9D2R - chain A; structure by X-ray diffraction, 1.60 A resolution.

[Chain A]
Protein: L-threonine dehydratase biosynthetic IlvA
From: Escherichia coli
Notes: EC 4.3.1.19; fragment: Regulatory domain
Reference sequence: P04968 (ILVA_ECOLI); residue numbers follow UniProt; this construct covers 335-514
Sequence (200 residues; row label = number of the first residue in the row):
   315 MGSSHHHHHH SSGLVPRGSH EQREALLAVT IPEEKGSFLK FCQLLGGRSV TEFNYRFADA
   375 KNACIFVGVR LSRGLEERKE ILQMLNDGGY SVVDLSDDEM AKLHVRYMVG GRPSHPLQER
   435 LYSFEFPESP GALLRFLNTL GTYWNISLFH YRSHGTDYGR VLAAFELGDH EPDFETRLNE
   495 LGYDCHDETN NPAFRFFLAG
Not modelled in the structure: 315-334
Differences from the reference sequence: initiating methionine (315); expression tag (316-334)
Residues lining bound ligands: isoleucine (ILE): I345, P346, E347, E348, K349, G350, S351, F352, Y369, A377, I379, W458, N459, I460
Reported in the primary citation:
  - conformationally variable residues (loop rearrangement, order/disorder transition, side-chain flip): F352, S363, V364, F367, P444, L447, L451, G482 to G496
  - binding site for isoleucine: I345, E347, G350, S351, F352, L353, Y369, A377, I379, W458, N459, I460
  - allosteric site: F352
  - contacts within the chain: R362-E394 (salt bridge)
  - mutagenesis - F352A: unchanged binding to isoleucine
  - mutagenesis - F352A: increased catalytic activity on isoleucine
  - mutagenesis - F352A: unchanged catalytic activity
  - mutagenesis - F352A: increased growth in response to absence of isoleucine

[Overview]
Ligands of chain A: isoleucine. The paper reports a binding site for isoleucine at I345, E347 and G350 among
others; F352A increases catalytic activity on isoleucine.
Chain A is L-threonine dehydratase biosynthetic IlvA (Escherichia coli); the structure, Crystal structure of
E. coli Threonine dehydratase regulatory domain in complex with isoleucine, was determined by X-ray
diffraction together with 9D2Q, 9D2S and 9D2T from the same study.
